Entry 7FEJ (electron microscopy, 3.91 A resolution); this record covers chains 2 and 4 of the 6 polymer chains in the assembly.

[Chain 2]
Molecule: A/af/72 VP2
From: Foot-and-mouth disease virus
Sequence (218 residues; numbered 1 to 218; the number before each row is that of its first residue):
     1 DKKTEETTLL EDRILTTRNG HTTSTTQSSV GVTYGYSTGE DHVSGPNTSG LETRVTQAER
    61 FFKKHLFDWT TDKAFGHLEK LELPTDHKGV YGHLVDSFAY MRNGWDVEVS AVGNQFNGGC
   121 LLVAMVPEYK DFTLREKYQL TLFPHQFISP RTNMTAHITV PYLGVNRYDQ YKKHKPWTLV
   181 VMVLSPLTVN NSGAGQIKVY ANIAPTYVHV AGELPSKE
Unresolved in the structure: 1-12, 218

[Chain 4]
Molecule: Capsid protein VP0
From: Foot-and-mouth disease virus
Notes: EC 2.7.7.48, 3.4.22.28, 3.4.22.46, 3.6.1.15
UniProtKB: A0A2I6PCP9 (A0A2I6PCP9_9PICO); residues 1-85 here correspond to UniProt positions 200-284 (UniProt number = residue number + 199)
Sequence (85 residues; row label = number of the first residue in the row):
     1 GAGQSSPATG SQNQSGNTGS IINNYYMQQY QNSMDTQLGD NAISGGSNEG STDTTSTHTN
    61 NTQNNDWFSK LASSAFTGLF GALLA
Unresolved in the structure: 1-14, 40-64, 85

[How chain 2 and chain 4 interact]
Pairs across the interface (5; chain 2 residue first):
  Tyr34(2) - Trp67(4)
  Tyr36(2) - Trp67(4)
  Tyr36(2) - Phe68(4)  hydrophobic
  Thr38(2) - Trp67(4)
  Arg167(2) - Leu38(4)
Also at the interface, not in a pair above, chain 2 (8 interface residues in all): Ser37, His42, Pro46, Leu142
Also at the interface, not in a pair above, chain 4 (4 interface residues in all): Gly39

[In short]
Chain 2 and chain 4 form an interface of 8 and 4 residues respectively.
Chain 2 is A/af/72 VP2 and chain 4 is Capsid protein VP0, both from Foot-and-mouth disease virus; the
structure, Complex of FMDV A/AF/72 and bovine neutralizing scFv antibody R55, was determined by electron
microscopy together with 7FEI from the same study.
